PDB entry 8IMK | electron microscopy, 2.48 A resolution | chains 2 and q of the 54 polymer chains in the assembly

[Chain 2]
Molecule: ApcH
Organism: Anthocerotibacter panamensis
Chain sequence (431 residues; each row starts with the number of its first residue):
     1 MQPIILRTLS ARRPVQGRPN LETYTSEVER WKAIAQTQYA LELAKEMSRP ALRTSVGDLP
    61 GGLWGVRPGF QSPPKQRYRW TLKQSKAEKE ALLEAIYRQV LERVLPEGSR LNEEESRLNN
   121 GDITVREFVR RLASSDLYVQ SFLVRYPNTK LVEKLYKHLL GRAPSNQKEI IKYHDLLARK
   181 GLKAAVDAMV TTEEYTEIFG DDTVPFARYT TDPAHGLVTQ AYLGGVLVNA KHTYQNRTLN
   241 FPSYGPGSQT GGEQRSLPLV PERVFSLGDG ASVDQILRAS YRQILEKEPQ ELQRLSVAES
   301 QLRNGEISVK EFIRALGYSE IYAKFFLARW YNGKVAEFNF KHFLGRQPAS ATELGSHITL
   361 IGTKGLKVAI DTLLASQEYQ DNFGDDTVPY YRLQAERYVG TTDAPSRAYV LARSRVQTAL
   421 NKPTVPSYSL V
Small-molecule neighbours:
  - phycocyanobilin (CYC), molecule 1: P68, G69, F70, R103, H232, T233, Y234
  - phycocyanobilin (CYC), molecule 2: E113, S116, R117, N119, N120, D122
  - phycocyanobilin (CYC), molecule 3: P147, N148, T149, Q167, I170, I171, H174, S243
  - phycocyanobilin (CYC), molecule 4: Y209, T210, T211, P213, L217, V218, T219, Y222
  - phycocyanobilin (CYC), molecule 5: L259, L393, Q394, A395, E396, V399, P405, S406, Y409
  - phycocyanobilin (CYC), molecule 6: R282, K287, E288, E291, L420
  - phycocyanobilin (CYC), molecule 7: V297, S300, R303, N304
  - phycocyanobilin (CYC), molecule 8: Y331, N332, G355, I358, T359, Y428

[Chain q]
Molecule: ApcA1
Organism: Anthocerotibacter panamensis
Chain sequence (161 residues; numbered 1 to 161; the number before each row is that of its first residue):
     1 MSAITKAILN ADAEARYLSP GEIDVVRGYL ASGERRVRVA RVLSDNALRI VRGAGDTMFQ
    61 KRPDLVAPGG NAYGEVRTAK CLRDLDYFLR LVTYGVLAGD TSPIDEIGLI GIKETYSLLE
   121 VPVPGVIDGI KAAKQQAAAL LSSEDAAEAS FYFDYVISAM S
Unresolved in the structure: 1
Small-molecule neighbours: phycocyanobilin (CYC): M58, L65, N71, A72, R77, K80, C81, R83, D84, L85, Y87, F88, I107, G108, I112, T115, Y116, L119, V121, P122, G125, V126

[Interface between chain 2 and chain q]
Contacting residue pairs (31; chain 2 residue first):
  R30(2) - D56(q)  salt bridge
  R30(2) - Q60(q)
  I34(2) - D56(q)
  T37(2) - F59(q)
  T37(2) - L82(q)
  Y39(2) - E75(q)
  A40(2) - T78(q)
  A40(2) - A79(q)
  A40(2) - L82(q)  hydrophobic
  L41(2) - V51(q)  hydrophobic
  L41(2) - R52(q)
  L41(2) - L82(q)  hydrophobic
  L43(2) - A79(q)  hydrophobic
  A44(2) - A79(q)
  A44(2) - R83(q)
  M47(2) - V76(q)
  M47(2) - A79(q)  hydrophobic
  M47(2) - K80(q)
  M47(2) - R83(q)
  S48(2) - Y87(q)
  Q290(2) - E114(q)
  E320(2) - L9(q)
  K324(2) - L9(q)
  L327(2) - D12(q)
  A328(2) - L9(q)  hydrophobic
  I361(2) - A15(q)
  G362(2) - A15(q)
  G365(2) - A13(q)
  G365(2) - E14(q)
  G365(2) - A15(q)
  L366(2) - A13(q)  hydrogen bond (backbone-backbone)
Other interface residues (no listed pair), chain 2 (23 interface residues in all): A33, A323, T363, K364
Other interface residues (no listed pair), chain q (21 interface residues in all): V66, R90

[Summary]
23 residues of chain 2 and 21 residues of chain q are in contact, with 1 hydrogen bond and 1 salt bridge.
Among the polar pairs are R30(2)-D56(q) and L366(2)-A13(q). Chain 2 binds 8 copies of phycocyanobilin. Chain q
binds phycocyanobilin.
Here chain 2 is ApcH and chain q is ApcA1, both from Anthocerotibacter panamensis. Entry 8IMK (D3-D4, D1-D2,
D'3-D'4, D'1-D'2 cylinder in cyanobacterial phycobilisome from Anthocerotibacter panamensis (Cluster C)) was
determined by electron microscopy together with 8IMI, 8IMJ, 8IML, 8IMM, 8IMN and 8IMO from the same study.
